Entry 9CYT (electron microscopy, 3.70 A resolution); this record covers chains A and H of the 10 polymer chains in the assembly.

== Chain A (and H) ==
Molecule: Outer capsid protein mu-1N
Organism: Mammalian orthoreovirus 3 Dearing
Notes: chain H of this document is another copy of the same molecule, construct and numbering; everything in this record applies to it too
UniProtKB: P11078 (MU1_REOVD); residue numbers follow UniProt; this construct covers 1-708
Sequence (708 residues; each row starts with the number of its first residue):
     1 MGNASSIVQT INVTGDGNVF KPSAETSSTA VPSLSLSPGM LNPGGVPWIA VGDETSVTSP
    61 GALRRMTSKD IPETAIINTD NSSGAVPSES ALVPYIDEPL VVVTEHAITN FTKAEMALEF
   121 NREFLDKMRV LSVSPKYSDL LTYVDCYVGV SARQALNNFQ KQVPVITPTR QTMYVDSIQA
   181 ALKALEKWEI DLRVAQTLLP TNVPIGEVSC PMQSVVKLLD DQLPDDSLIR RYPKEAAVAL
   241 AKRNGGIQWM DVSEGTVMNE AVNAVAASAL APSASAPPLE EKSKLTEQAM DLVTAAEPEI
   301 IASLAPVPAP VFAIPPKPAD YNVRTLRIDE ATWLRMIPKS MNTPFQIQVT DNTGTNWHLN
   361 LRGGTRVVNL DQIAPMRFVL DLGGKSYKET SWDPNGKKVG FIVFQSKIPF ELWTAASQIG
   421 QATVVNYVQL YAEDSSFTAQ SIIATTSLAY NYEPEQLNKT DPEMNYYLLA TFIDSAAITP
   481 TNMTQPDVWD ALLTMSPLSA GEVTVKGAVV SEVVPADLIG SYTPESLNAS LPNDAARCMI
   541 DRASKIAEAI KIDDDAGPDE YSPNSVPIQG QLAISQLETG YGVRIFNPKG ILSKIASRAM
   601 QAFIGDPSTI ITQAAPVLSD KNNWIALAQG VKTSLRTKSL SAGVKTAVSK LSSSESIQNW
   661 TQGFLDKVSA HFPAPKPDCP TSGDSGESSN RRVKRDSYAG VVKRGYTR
Disordered / not traced: 43-708 (chain H: 1-42, 73-94, 680-708)

== How chain A and chain H interact ==
Residue-residue contacts - 24 pairs, chain A then chain H:
  Ser-28(A) with Thr-637(H)
  Thr-29(A) with Arg-636(H)
  Ala-30(A) with Arg-636(H); Thr-637(H); Lys-638(H)
  Val-31(A) with Lys-638(H), hydrogen bond (backbone-backbone); Ser-639(H); Leu-640(H), hydrogen bond (backbone-backbone)
  Pro-32(A) with Thr-286(H); Met-290(H), hydrophobic; Arg-636(H); Lys-638(H)
  Ser-33(A) with Ser-283(H), hydrogen bond (side chain-backbone); Thr-286(H); Glu-287(H)
  Leu-34(A) with Ser-283(H)
  Leu-36(A) with Glu-280(H)
  Pro-38(A) with Ala-266(H), hydrophobic
  Met-40(A) with Lys-113(H), hydrogen bond (backbone-side chain)
  Leu-41(A) with Ala-269(H), hydrophobic
  Asn-42(A) with Met-116(H); Val-262(H); Asn-263(H); Val-265(H)
Interface residues without a listed pair, chain A (13 interface residues in all): Gly-39
Interface residues without a listed pair, chain H (23 interface residues in all): His-106, Asn-110, Ala-264, Leu-270, Leu-279, Thr-633

== Summary ==
13 residues of chain A and 23 residues of chain H are in contact; the contacts include 4 hydrogen bonds. Polar
contacts include Ser-33(A)/Ser-283(H), Met-40(A)/Lys-113(H) and Val-31(A)/Lys-638(H).
Both chains are Outer capsid protein mu-1N (Mammalian orthoreovirus 3 Dearing). Entry 9CYT (Cryo-EM structure
of MRV outer shell) was determined by electron microscopy together with 9CYX and 9CYY from the same study.
